PDB entry 8XJ8 | electron microscopy, 2.67 A resolution | chains A and F of the 7 polymer chains in the assembly

Chain A (and F):
Protein: Monkeypox virus E5
Organism: Monkeypox virus
Notes: EC 3.6.4.-; fragment: C-terminal; chain F of this document is another copy of the same molecule, construct and numbering; everything in this record applies to it too
Reference sequence: A0A7H0DN89 (PG117_MONPV); residues 323-785 here = UniProt positions 323-785
Amino-acid sequence (463 residues; numbered 323 to 785; the number before each row is that of its first residue):
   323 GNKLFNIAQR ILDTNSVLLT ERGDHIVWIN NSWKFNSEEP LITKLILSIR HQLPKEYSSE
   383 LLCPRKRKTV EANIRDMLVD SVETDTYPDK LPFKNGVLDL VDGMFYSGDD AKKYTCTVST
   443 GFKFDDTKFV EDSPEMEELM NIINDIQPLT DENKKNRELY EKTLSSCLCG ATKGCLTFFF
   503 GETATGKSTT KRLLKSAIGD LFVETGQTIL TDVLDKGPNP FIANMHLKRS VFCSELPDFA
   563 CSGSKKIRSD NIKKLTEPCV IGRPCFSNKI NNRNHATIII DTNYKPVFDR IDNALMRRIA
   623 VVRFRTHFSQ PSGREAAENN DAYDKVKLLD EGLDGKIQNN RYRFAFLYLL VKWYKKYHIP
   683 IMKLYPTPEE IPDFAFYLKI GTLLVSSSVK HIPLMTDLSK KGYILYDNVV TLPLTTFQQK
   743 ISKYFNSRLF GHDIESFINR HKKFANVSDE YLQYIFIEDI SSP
Disordered / not traced: 323, 485, 709-732, 765-773, 780-785 (chain F: 323, 535-542, 563-566, 580-595, 630-654, 685-785)
Ion coordination: Mg2+: S510 (together with AMP-PNP)
Ligand contacts: AMP-PNP (ANP; phosphoaminophosphonic acid-adenylate ester): I464, D467, I468, E504, T505, A506, T507, G508, K509, S510, T511, R514, E557, N605, F630, L650, L651, D652, L655, D656
From the paper describing this entry:
  - binding site for the 70-nt DNA strand: R585, F588

Chain A / chain F interface:
Residue-residue contacts (19; chain A residue first):
  F327(A) with L369(F), hydrophobic; L384(F), hydrophobic
  L341(A) with E361(F)
  H347(A) with E361(F), salt bridge
  T391(A) with P386(F)
  N395(A) with L384(F); P386(F); R389(F), hydrogen bond
  D398(A) with T365(F); K366(F); L369(F); R389(F), salt bridge
  M399(A) with L369(F), hydrophobic
  L400(A) with K366(F), hydrogen bond (backbone-side chain)
  V401(A) with N352(F); K366(F)
  D402(A) with N352(F), hydrogen bond
  N590(A) with E360(F), hydrogen bond
  S708(A) with Y606(F), hydrogen bond
Interface residues without a listed pair, chain A (15 interface residues in all): N324, A394, R397
Interface residues without a listed pair, chain F (11 interface residues in all): R372

Overview:
15 residues of chain A and 11 residues of chain F are in contact, with 5 hydrogen bonds and 2 salt bridges.
Polar pairs include H347(A)-E361(F), D398(A)-R389(F) and N395(A)-R389(F). Chain A binds AMP-PNP. From the
paper: a binding site for the 70-nt DNA strand at R585(A) and F588(A).
Chain A and chain F are both Monkeypox virus E5 (Monkeypox virus); the structure, The Cryo-EM structure of
MPXV E5 C-terminal in complex with DNA, was determined by electron microscopy together with 8XIF, 8XIG, 8XJ6
and 8XJ7 from the same study.
